PDB entry 3RN1 | X-ray diffraction, 1.93 A resolution | chains D and F of the 6 polymer chains in the assembly

[Chain D (and F)]
Name: Methylamine dehydrogenase heavy chain
Source organism: Paracoccus denitrificans
Notes: EC 1.4.99.3; chain F of this document is another copy of the same molecule, construct and numbering; everything in this record applies to it too
Reference sequence: A1BB97 (A1BB97_PARDP); residues 1-386 here correspond to UniProt positions 32-417 (UniProt number = residue number + 31)
Chain sequence (386 residues; row label = number of the first residue in the row):
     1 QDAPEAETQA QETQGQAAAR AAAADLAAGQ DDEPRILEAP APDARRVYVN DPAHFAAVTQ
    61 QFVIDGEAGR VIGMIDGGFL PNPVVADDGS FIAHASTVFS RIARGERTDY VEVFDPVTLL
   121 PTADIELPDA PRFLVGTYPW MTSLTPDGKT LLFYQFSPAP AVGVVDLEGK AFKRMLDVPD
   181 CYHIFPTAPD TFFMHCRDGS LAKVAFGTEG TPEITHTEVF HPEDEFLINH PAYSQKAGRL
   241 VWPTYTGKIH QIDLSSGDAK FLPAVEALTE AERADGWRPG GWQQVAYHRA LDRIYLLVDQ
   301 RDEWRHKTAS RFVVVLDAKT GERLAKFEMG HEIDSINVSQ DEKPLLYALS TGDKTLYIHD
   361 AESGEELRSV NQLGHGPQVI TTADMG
Disordered / not traced: 1-10
Disulfides: Cys181-Cys196

[How chain D and chain F interact]
Contacting residue pairs - 25 pairs, chain D then chain F:
  Val58(D) with Val58(F), hydrophobic; Ile102(F), hydrophobic
  Asp76(D) with Ala103(F)
  Gly77(D) with Ile102(F)
  Gly78(D) with Ile102(F)
  Val98(D) with Ser100(F); Arg101(F); Ile102(F), hydrophobic
  Ser100(D) with Val98(F)
  Arg101(D) with Val98(F); Tyr110(F); Asp124(F), salt bridge
  Ile102(D) with Val58(F), hydrophobic; Gly77(F); Gly78(F); Tyr110(F)
  Ala103(D) with Asp76(F)
  Arg104(D) with Glu112(F), salt bridge; Pro121(F)
  Tyr110(D) with Arg101(F); Ile102(F)
  Glu112(D) with Arg104(F), salt bridge
  Pro121(D) with Arg104(F)
  Asp124(D) with Arg101(F), salt bridge
  His375(D) with His375(F)
Other interface residues (no listed pair), chain D (17 interface residues in all): Thr108, Phe114
Other interface residues (no listed pair), chain F (17 interface residues in all): Thr108, Phe114

[Overview]
Chain D and chain F each contribute 17 residues to their interface; the contacts include 4 salt bridges. Among
the polar pairs are Arg101(D)-Asp124(F) and Arg104(D)-Glu112(F).
Chain D and chain F are both Methylamine dehydrogenase heavy chain (Paracoccus denitrificans); the structure,
Crystal Structure of the W199E-MauG/pre-Methylamine Dehydrogenase Complex, was determined by X-ray
diffraction.
